Entry 7B59 (X-ray diffraction, 1.63 A resolution); this record covers chains AAA and CCC of the 3 polymer chains in the assembly.

# Chain AAA
Protein: Urease subunit gamma
From: Sporosarcina pasteurii
Notes: EC 3.5.1.5
Reference sequence: P41022 (URE3_SPOPA); residues 1-100 here = UniProt positions 1-100
Amino-acid sequence (100 residues; each row starts with the number of its first residue):
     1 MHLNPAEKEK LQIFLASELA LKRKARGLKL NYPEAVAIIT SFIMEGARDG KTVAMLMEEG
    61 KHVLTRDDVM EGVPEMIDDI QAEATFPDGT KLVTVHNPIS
Sequence notes: variant Ala20 (Leu in P41022), Lys22 (Arg in P41022)
Modified / non-standard residues: Met1 (N-carboxymethionine; CXM)

# Chain CCC
Protein: Urease subunit alpha
From: Sporosarcina pasteurii
Notes: EC 3.5.1.5
Reference sequence: P41020 (URE1_SPOPA); residue numbers follow UniProt; this construct covers 1-34, 36-570
Amino-acid sequence (570 residues; row label = number of the first residue in the row):
     1 MKINRQQYAE SYGPTVGDQV RLADTDLWIE VEKDYTTYGD EANFGGGKVL REGMGENGTY
    61 TRTENVLDLL LTNALILDYT GIYKADIGVK DGYIVGIGKG GNPDIMDGVT PNMIVGTATE
   121 VIAAEGKIVT AGGIDTHVHF INPDQVDVAL ANGITTLFGG GTGPAEGSKA TTVTPGPWNI
   181 EKMLKSTEGL PINVGILGKG HGSSIAPIME QIDAGAAGLK IHEDWGATPA SIDRSLTVAD
   241 EADVQVAIHS DTLNEAGFLE DTLRAINGRV IHSFHVEGAG GGHAPDIMAM AGHPNVLPSS
   301 TNPTRPFTVN TIDEHLDMLM VCHHLKQNIP EDVAFADSRI RPETIAAEDI LHDLGIISMM
   361 STDALAMGRA GEMVLRTWQT ADKMKKQRGP LAEEKNGSDN FRAKRYVSKY TINPAIAQGI
   421 AHEVGSIEEG KFADLVLWEP KFFGVKADRV IKGGIIAYAQ IGDPSASIPT PQPVMGRRMY
   481 GTVGDLIHDT NITFMSKSSI QQGVPAKLGL KRRIGTVKNC RNIGKKDMKW NDVTTDIDIN
   541 PETYEVKVDG EVLTCEPVKE LPMAQRYFLF
Sequence notes: insertion (35)
Modified / non-standard residues: Lys220 (lysine nz-carboxylic acid; KCX)
Ion coordination: Ni2+ site 1: His137, His139, Lys220, Asp363 (together with oxygen atom); Ni2+ site 2: Lys220, His249, His275 (together with oxygen atom); silver ion site 1: Cys322, Met367 (together with sulfate ion); silver ion site 2: Cys322, His323 (together with sulfate ion)
Residues lining bound ligands: oxygen atom (O): His137, His139, Lys220, His249, His275, Gly280, Asp363
Curated features (UniProtKB/Swiss-Prot):
  - active site: His323 (Proton donor)
  - binding site (Ni(2+)): His137, His139, Lys220, His249, His275, Asp363
  - binding site (substrate): His139, Ala170, His222, His249, Ala366
  - modified residue: Lys220 (N6-carboxylysine)

# How chain AAA and chain CCC interact
Residue-residue contacts - 38 pairs, chain AAA then chain CCC:
  Ala6(AAA) - Ser465(CCC)
  Glu9(AAA) - Pro464(CCC)
  Glu9(AAA) - Pro473(CCC)
  Glu9(AAA) - Arg477(CCC)  salt bridge
  Lys10(AAA) - Asp463(CCC)  salt bridge
  Gln12(AAA) - Met475(CCC)
  Ile13(AAA) - Gln472(CCC)
  Ile13(AAA) - Pro473(CCC)
  Leu19(AAA) - Phe570(CCC)  hydrophobic
  Arg23(AAA) - Leu569(CCC)  hydrogen bond (side chain-backbone)
  Arg23(AAA) - Phe570(CCC)
  Asn31(AAA) - Gln565(CCC)  hydrogen bond (side chain-backbone)
  Asn31(AAA) - Arg566(CCC)
  Asn31(AAA) - Phe568(CCC)  hydrogen bond (side chain-backbone)
  Tyr32(AAA) - Phe442(CCC)  hydrophobic
  Tyr32(AAA) - Arg566(CCC)  hydrogen bond (backbone-backbone)
  Pro33(AAA) - Arg566(CCC)
  Pro33(AAA) - Tyr567(CCC)
  Pro33(AAA) - Phe568(CCC)
  Pro33(AAA) - Leu569(CCC)
  Val36(AAA) - Gln472(CCC)
  Thr40(AAA) - Gln472(CCC)
  Met70(AAA) - Gln565(CCC)
  Met70(AAA) - Arg566(CCC)
  Glu71(AAA) - Arg566(CCC)  hydrogen bond (backbone-side chain)
  Met76(AAA) - Lys441(CCC)  hydrogen bond (backbone-side chain)
  Met76(AAA) - Arg566(CCC)
  Met76(AAA) - Tyr567(CCC)  hydrophobic
  Asp78(AAA) - Lys441(CCC)  salt bridge
  Gln81(AAA) - Ile468(CCC)
  Gln81(AAA) - Thr470(CCC)  hydrogen bond
  Gln81(AAA) - Pro471(CCC)
  Gln81(AAA) - Gln472(CCC)  hydrogen bond (backbone-backbone)
  Glu83(AAA) - Ala466(CCC)
  Glu83(AAA) - Ser467(CCC)  hydrogen bond
  Leu92(AAA) - Ser467(CCC)
  Leu92(AAA) - Ile468(CCC)  hydrophobic
  Leu92(AAA) - Pro471(CCC)  hydrophobic
Other interface residues (no listed pair), chain AAA (24 interface residues in all): Ala16, Glu34, Met44, Val73, Ala82

# Summary
Chain AAA and chain CCC form an interface of 24 and 20 residues respectively, with 9 hydrogen bonds and 3 salt
bridges. Polar contacts include Glu9(AAA)-Arg477(CCC), Lys10(AAA)-Asp463(CCC) and Asp78(AAA)-Lys441(CCC).
Ligands of chain CCC: oxygen atom.
Chain AAA is Urease subunit gamma and chain CCC is Urease subunit alpha, both from Sporosarcina pasteurii; the
structure, X-ray crystal structure of Sporosarcina pasteurii urease inhibited by Ag(PEt3)Br, was determined by
X-ray diffraction together with 7B58 and 7B5A from the same study.
